6KPR - chains A and B; structure by X-ray diffraction, 2.10 A resolution.

[Chain A (and B)]
Name: Bifunctional dihydrofolate reductase-thymidylate synthase
Organism: Plasmodium falciparum
Notes: engineered mutation(s): N51I, C59R, S108N, I164L; chain B of this document is another copy of the same molecule, construct and numbering; everything in this record applies to it too
UniProt: D9N170 (D9N170_PLAFA); residues 1-608 here = UniProt positions 1-608
Amino-acid sequence (608 residues; numbered 1 to 608; the number before each row is that of its first residue):
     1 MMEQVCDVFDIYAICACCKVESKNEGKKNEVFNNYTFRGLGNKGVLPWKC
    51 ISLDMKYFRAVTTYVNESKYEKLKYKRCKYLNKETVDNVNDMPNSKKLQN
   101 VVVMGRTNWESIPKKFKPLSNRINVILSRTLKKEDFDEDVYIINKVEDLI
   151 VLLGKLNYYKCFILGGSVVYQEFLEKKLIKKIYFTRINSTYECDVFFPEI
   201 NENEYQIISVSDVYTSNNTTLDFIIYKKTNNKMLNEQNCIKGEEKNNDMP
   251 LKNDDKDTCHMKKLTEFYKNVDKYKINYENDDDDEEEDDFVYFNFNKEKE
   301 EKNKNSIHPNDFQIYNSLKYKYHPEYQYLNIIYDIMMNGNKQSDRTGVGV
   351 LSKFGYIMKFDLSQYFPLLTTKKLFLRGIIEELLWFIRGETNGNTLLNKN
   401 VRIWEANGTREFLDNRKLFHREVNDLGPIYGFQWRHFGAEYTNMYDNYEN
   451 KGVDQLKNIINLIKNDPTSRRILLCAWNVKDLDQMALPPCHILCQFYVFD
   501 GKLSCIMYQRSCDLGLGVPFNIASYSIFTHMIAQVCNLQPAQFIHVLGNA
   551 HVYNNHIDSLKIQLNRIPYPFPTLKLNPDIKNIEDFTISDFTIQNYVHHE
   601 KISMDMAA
Unresolved in the structure: 1-2, 23-26, 85-95, 232-282, 299-302, 607-608 (chain B: 1-2, 23-29, 88-94, 232-282, 299-302, 606-608)
Ligand contacts:
  - DQF (4-[3-[3-[2,6-bis(azanyl)-5-(3-chlorophenyl)pyrimidin-4-yl]propoxy]phenoxy]butanoic acid): Ile14, Cys15, Ala16, Val45, Leu46, Asp54, Met55, Phe58, Met104, Asn108, Ser111, Ile112, Pro113, Leu119, Leu164, Tyr170, Thr185
  - NADPH (NDP; NADPH dihydro-nicotinamide-adenine-dinucleotide phosphate): Cys15, Ala16, Leu40, Gly41, Asn42, Gly44, Val45, Leu46, Trp48, Gly105, Arg106, Thr107, Asn108, Ser111, Leu127, Ser128, Arg129, Thr130, Leu131, Ile143, Asn144, Lys145, Val146, Leu164, Gly165, Gly166, Ser167, Val168, Val169, Tyr170, Glu172, Val195
  - 2'-deoxyuridine 5'-monophosphate (UMP): Arg345, Cys490, His491, Gln509, Arg510, Ser511, Cys512, Asp513, Gly517, Val518, Asn521, His551, Tyr553

[Interface between chain A and chain B]
Residue-residue contacts - 176 pairs, chain A then chain B:
  Tyr12(A) - Glu285(B)  hydrogen bond
  Leu53(A) - Phe295(B)  hydrophobic
  Leu53(A) - Asn296(B)
  Lys56(A) - Phe295(B)
  Lys56(A) - Asn296(B)  hydrogen bond
  Tyr57(A) - Tyr292(B)
  Tyr57(A) - Phe293(B)
  Tyr57(A) - Phe295(B)  hydrophobic
  Val61(A) - Tyr292(B)  hydrophobic
  Tyr64(A) - Asp288(B)
  Lys69(A) - Asp284(B)  salt bridge
  Lys69(A) - Glu287(B)  salt bridge
  Lys69(A) - Asp288(B)  salt bridge
  Tyr159(A) - Asp288(B)  hydrogen bond
  Lys160(A) - Glu285(B)
  Lys160(A) - Asp288(B)  salt bridge
  Lys160(A) - Tyr292(B)  hydrogen bond
  Phe162(A) - Tyr292(B)
  Lys180(A) - Glu285(B)  salt bridge
  Lys181(A) - Glu285(B)  salt bridge
  Lys181(A) - Glu286(B)  salt bridge
  Lys181(A) - Asp289(B)  salt bridge
  Tyr183(A) - Asp289(B)  hydrogen bond
  Tyr183(A) - Tyr292(B)  hydrophobic
  Ile208(A) - Glu286(B)
  Ser209(A) - Phe293(B)
  Val210(A) - Phe293(B)
  Ser211(A) - Phe293(B)
  Phe223(A) - Phe293(B)
  Phe223(A) - Phe295(B)  hydrophobic
  Ile225(A) - Asp289(B)
  Ile225(A) - Phe293(B)  hydrophobic
  Lys227(A) - Glu286(B)  salt bridge
  Asp284(A) - Lys69(B)  hydrogen bond (backbone-side chain)
  Glu285(A) - Tyr12(B)  hydrogen bond
  Glu285(A) - Lys160(B)  salt bridge
  Glu285(A) - Lys180(B)
  Glu285(A) - Lys181(B)  salt bridge
  Glu286(A) - Lys181(B)  salt bridge
  Glu286(A) - Ile208(B)
  Glu286(A) - Lys319(B)
  Glu286(A) - Tyr320(B)  hydrogen bond (backbone-side chain)
  Glu287(A) - Lys69(B)
  Asp288(A) - Tyr64(B)
  Asp288(A) - Lys69(B)  salt bridge
  Asp288(A) - Tyr159(B)  hydrogen bond
  Asp288(A) - Lys160(B)  salt bridge
  Asp289(A) - Lys181(B)  salt bridge
  Asp289(A) - Tyr183(B)  hydrogen bond
  Asp289(A) - Ile225(B)
  Phe290(A) - Tyr320(B)
  Phe290(A) - Tyr322(B)
  Tyr292(A) - Tyr57(B)
  Tyr292(A) - Val61(B)  hydrophobic
  Tyr292(A) - Tyr64(B)  hydrophobic
  Tyr292(A) - Lys160(B)  hydrogen bond
  Tyr292(A) - Phe162(B)
  Tyr292(A) - Tyr183(B)  hydrophobic
  Phe293(A) - Tyr57(B)
  Phe293(A) - Ser209(B)
  Phe293(A) - Val210(B)
  Phe293(A) - Ser211(B)
  Phe293(A) - Phe223(B)
  Phe293(A) - Ile225(B)  hydrophobic
  Phe293(A) - Tyr320(B)  hydrophobic
  Phe293(A) - Tyr322(B)  hydrophobic
  Phe295(A) - Leu53(B)
  Phe295(A) - Lys56(B)
  Phe295(A) - Tyr57(B)  hydrophobic
  Phe295(A) - Phe223(B)  hydrophobic
  Asn296(A) - Leu53(B)
  Asn296(A) - Lys56(B)
  Asn296(A) - Tyr214(B)
  Lys304(A) - Phe499(B)
  Lys319(A) - Glu286(B)
  Tyr320(A) - Glu286(B)  hydrogen bond (side chain-backbone)
  Tyr320(A) - Phe290(B)
  Tyr322(A) - Phe290(B)
  Tyr322(A) - Phe293(B)  hydrophobic
  Asn340(A) - Tyr497(B)  hydrogen bond
  Asn340(A) - Phe499(B)
  Lys341(A) - Phe499(B)
  Gln342(A) - Tyr497(B)
  Gln342(A) - Val498(B)  hydrogen bond (side chain-backbone)
  Gln342(A) - Phe499(B)
  Ser343(A) - Thr468(B)
  Asp344(A) - Arg470(B)  salt bridge
  Arg345(A) - Arg471(B)
  Ser352(A) - Tyr497(B)  hydrogen bond
  Lys353(A) - Tyr497(B)
  Phe354(A) - Lys359(B)
  Phe354(A) - Gln495(B)
  Phe354(A) - Phe496(B)
  Phe354(A) - Tyr497(B)  hydrophobic
  Phe354(A) - Ser504(B)
  Phe354(A) - Cys505(B)
  Phe354(A) - Ile506(B)  hydrophobic
  Phe354(A) - Ile544(B)
  Gly355(A) - Lys359(B)  hydrogen bond (backbone-side chain)
  Gly355(A) - Ile506(B)
  Ile357(A) - Ile357(B)  hydrophobic
  Lys359(A) - Phe354(B)  hydrogen bond (side chain-backbone)
  Lys359(A) - Gly355(B)  hydrogen bond (side chain-backbone)
  Arg416(A) - Arg471(B)
  Phe437(A) - Asn478(B)
  Phe437(A) - Val479(B)  hydrophobic
  Phe437(A) - Lys480(B)
  Gly438(A) - Lys480(B)
  Val453(A) - Val479(B)  hydrophobic
  Gln455(A) - Val479(B)
  Thr468(A) - Ser343(B)
  Arg470(A) - Asp344(B)  salt bridge
  Arg470(A) - Arg345(B)
  Arg470(A) - Arg510(B)  hydrogen bond (backbone-side chain)
  Arg470(A) - Ser511(B)  hydrogen bond
  Arg470(A) - Asn549(B)
  Arg470(A) - His551(B)
  Arg470(A) - Tyr553(B)  hydrogen bond
  Arg471(A) - Arg345(B)
  Arg471(A) - Arg416(B)
  Arg471(A) - Pro488(B)
  Arg471(A) - Arg510(B)
  Leu473(A) - Trp477(B)  hydrophobic
  Leu473(A) - Ile492(B)  hydrophobic
  Leu473(A) - Arg510(B)
  Cys475(A) - Trp477(B)
  Cys475(A) - Val479(B)  hydrophobic
  Trp477(A) - Leu473(B)  hydrophobic
  Trp477(A) - Cys475(B)
  Asn478(A) - Phe437(B)
  Val479(A) - Phe437(B)  hydrophobic
  Val479(A) - Val453(B)  hydrophobic
  Val479(A) - Gln455(B)
  Lys480(A) - Phe437(B)
  Lys480(A) - Gly438(B)
  Pro488(A) - Arg471(B)
  Ile492(A) - Leu473(B)  hydrophobic
  Ile492(A) - Leu493(B)  hydrophobic
  Leu493(A) - Ile492(B)  hydrophobic
  Leu493(A) - Leu493(B)  hydrophobic
  Gln495(A) - Phe354(B)
  Gln495(A) - Tyr508(B)  hydrogen bond
  Gln495(A) - Arg510(B)  hydrogen bond (side chain-backbone)
  Gln495(A) - Gly548(B)
  Phe496(A) - Phe354(B)
  Tyr497(A) - Asn340(B)  hydrogen bond
  Tyr497(A) - Gln342(B)
  Tyr497(A) - Ser352(B)  hydrogen bond
  Tyr497(A) - Lys353(B)
  Tyr497(A) - Phe354(B)  hydrophobic
  Tyr497(A) - Asn549(B)
  Val498(A) - Gln342(B)  hydrogen bond (backbone-side chain)
  Phe499(A) - Asn340(B)
  Phe499(A) - Lys341(B)
  Phe499(A) - Gln342(B)
  Ser504(A) - Phe354(B)
  Cys505(A) - Phe354(B)
  Ile506(A) - Phe354(B)  hydrophobic
  Ile506(A) - Gly355(B)
  Ile506(A) - Tyr508(B)
  Ile506(A) - Gly548(B)
  Tyr508(A) - Gln495(B)  hydrogen bond
  Tyr508(A) - Ile506(B)
  Arg510(A) - Arg470(B)  hydrogen bond (side chain-backbone)
  Arg510(A) - Arg471(B)
  Arg510(A) - Leu473(B)
  Arg510(A) - Gln495(B)  hydrogen bond (backbone-side chain)
  Ser511(A) - Arg470(B)  hydrogen bond
  Ile544(A) - Phe354(B)
  Val546(A) - Val546(B)  hydrophobic
  Gly548(A) - Gln495(B)
  Gly548(A) - Ile506(B)
  Asn549(A) - Arg470(B)
  Asn549(A) - Tyr497(B)
  His551(A) - Arg470(B)
  Tyr553(A) - Arg470(B)  hydrogen bond
Interface residues without a listed pair, chain A (90 interface residues in all): Asp10, Ala60, Tyr214, Val291, Thr346, Val350, Tyr356, Leu487, Leu547
Interface residues without a listed pair, chain B (86 interface residues in all): Ala60, Val291, Val350, Tyr356, Leu487, Leu547

[In short]
The interface between chain A and chain B involves 90 residues on one side and 86 on the other, with 31
hydrogen bonds and 17 salt bridges. Polar contacts include Lys69(A)-Asp284(B), Lys69(A)-Glu287(B) and
Lys69(A)-Asp288(B). Bound to chain A: 2'-deoxyuridine 5'-monophosphate, NADPH and compound DQF.
Chain A and chain B are both Bifunctional dihydrofolate reductase-thymidylate synthase (Plasmodium
falciparum); the structure, Quadruple mutant (N51I+C59R+S108N+I164L) plasmodium falciparum dihydrofolate
reductase-thymidylate synthase (PfDHFR-TS) complexed with B12155 inhibitor, was determined by X-ray
diffraction (same publication as 6KOT, 6KP2 and 6KP7).
